4HHT - chains A and D of the 3 polymer chains in the assembly; structure by X-ray diffraction, 3.10 A resolution.

# Chain A
Name: Ribonuclease HII
Source organism: Thermotoga maritima
Notes: EC 3.1.26.4
UniProt: Q9X017 (RNH2_THEMA); residue numbers follow UniProt; this construct covers 2-238
Sequence (237 residues; row label = number of the first residue in the row):
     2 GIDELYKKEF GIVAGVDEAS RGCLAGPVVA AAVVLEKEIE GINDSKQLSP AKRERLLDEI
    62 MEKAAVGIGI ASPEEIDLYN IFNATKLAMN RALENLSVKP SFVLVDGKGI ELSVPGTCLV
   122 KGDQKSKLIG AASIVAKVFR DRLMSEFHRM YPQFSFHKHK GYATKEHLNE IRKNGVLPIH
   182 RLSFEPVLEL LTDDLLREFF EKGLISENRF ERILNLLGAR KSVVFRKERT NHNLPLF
Unresolved in the structure: 47-55, 231-238
Construct notes: engineered mutation Ser-21 (Gly in Q9X017)
Metal / ion sites: Ca2+ site 1: Asp-18, Glu-19 (shared with C6(D), DT7(D) of chain D); Ca2+ site 2: Asp-124 (shared with C6(D) of chain D)
UniProt features mapped onto this chain:
  - binding site (a divalent metal cation): Asp-18, Glu-19, Asp-107
Reported in the primary citation:
  - catalytic residues: Glu-19 (citing earlier work)
  - binding site for the 12-nt DNA/RNA hybrid strand (chain D): Tyr-163
  - mutagenesis - C24D/Y163A, Y163A: abolished catalytic activity on Mg2+
  - mutagenesis - C24D/Y163A, Y163A: decreased catalytic activity on Mn2+
  - mutagenesis - G21S: decreased catalytic activity on Mg2+ (citing earlier work)
  - conformationally variable residues (loop rearrangement): Ser-21

# Chain D
Molecule: 12-nt DNA/RNA hybrid strand
Sequence (12 nucleotides; numbered 1 to 12; the number before each row is that of its first residue):
     1 GACACCTGAT TC
Metal / ion sites: Ca2+ site 1: C6, DT7 (shared with Asp-18(A), Glu-19(A) of chain A); Ca2+ site 2: C6 (shared with Asp-124(A) of chain A)

# Chain A / chain D interface
Contacting residue pairs - 29 pairs, chain A then chain D:
  Asp-18(A) / C6(D)  phosphate contact
  Glu-19(A) / DC5(D)  phosphate contact
  Glu-19(A) / C6(D)  sugar contact
  Glu-19(A) / DT7(D)  phosphate contact
  Ala-20(A) / C6(D)  phosphate contact
  Ala-20(A) / DT7(D)  phosphate contact
  Ser-21(A) / C6(D)  hydrogen bond to the sugar
  Arg-22(A) / DC5(D)  sugar contact
  Arg-22(A) / C6(D)  hydrogen bond to the sugar
  Gly-23(A) / C6(D)  hydrogen bond to the sugar
  Asp-107(A) / DC5(D)  phosphate contact
  Asp-107(A) / C6(D)  phosphate contact
  Gly-108(A) / DA4(D)  phosphate contact
  Gly-108(A) / DC5(D)  sugar contact
  Val-121(A) / DA4(D)  phosphate contact
  Val-121(A) / DC5(D)  phosphate contact
  Lys-122(A) / DC5(D)  hydrogen bond to the phosphate
  Asp-124(A) / C6(D)  phosphate contact
  Lys-138(A) / DT7(D)  salt bridge to the phosphate
  Lys-138(A) / DG8(D)  salt bridge to the phosphate
  Lys-159(A) / DG8(D)  phosphate contact
  Lys-159(A) / DA9(D)  salt bridge to the phosphate
  His-160(A) / DG8(D)  sugar contact
  His-160(A) / DA9(D)  phosphate contact
  Lys-161(A) / DG8(D)  phosphate contact
  Tyr-163(A) / C6(D)  hydrogen bond to the sugar
  Tyr-163(A) / DT7(D)  sugar contact
  Tyr-163(A) / DG8(D)  sugar contact
  Thr-165(A) / DG8(D)  phosphate contact
Interface residues without a listed pair, chain A (19 interface residues in all): Lys-109, Leu-120

# Summary
19 residues of chain A face 6 of chain D across their interface; the contacts include 5 hydrogen bonds and 3
salt bridges. Polar contacts include Ser-21(A)/C6(D), Arg-22(A)/C6(D) and Gly-23(A)/C6(D). From the paper: the
catalytic residue Glu-19(A); C24D/Y163A and Y163A of chain A abolish catalytic activity on Mg2+.
Here chain A is Ribonuclease HII (Thermotoga maritima) and chain D is a 12-nt DNA/RNA hybrid strand. Entry
4HHT (T. maritima RNase H2 G21S in complex with nucleic acid substrate and calcium ions) was determined by
X-ray diffraction.
